4KJI - chains B and D of the 4 polymer chains in the assembly; structure by X-ray diffraction, 3.20 A resolution.

# Chain B
Molecule: RsmN, a RNA-binding protein of Regulator of Secondary Metabolism
Source organism: Pseudomonas aeruginosa
Reference sequence: Q02EI1 (Q02EI1_PSEAB); numbering as in UniProt (aligned over 1-71)
Sequence (79 residues; row label = number of the first residue in the row; numbers below 1 keep their minus sign (His-7 is residue -7)):
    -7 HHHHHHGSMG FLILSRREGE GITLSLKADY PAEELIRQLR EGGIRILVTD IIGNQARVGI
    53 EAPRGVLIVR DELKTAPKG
Disordered / not traced: -7 to 1, 67-71
Differences from the reference sequence: expression tag (-7 to 0)
From the paper describing this entry:
  - binding site for RsmZ-2: Leu4, Ile5, Ser7, Arg9, Arg49, Ala54, Arg56, Val58, Leu59, Ile60, Val61, Arg62, Leu65
  - binding site for RsmZ-2 (chain D): Leu6
  - mutagenesis - R62A (>1,000-fold): decreased binding to RsmZ-2 (chain D)
  - mutagenesis - R62A: unchanged stability

# Chain D
Molecule: RsmZ-2
Sequence (16 nucleotides; each row starts with the number of its first residue):
     1 CCCCGAAGGA UCGGGG

# Chain B / chain D interface
Residue-residue contacts (38; chain B residue first):
  Gly2(B) - A10(D)  phosphate contact
  Gly2(B) - U11(D)  hydrogen bond to the phosphate
  Phe3(B) - A10(D)  base contact
  Phe3(B) - U11(D)  hydrogen bond to the phosphate
  Leu4(B) - G8(D)  base contact
  Leu4(B) - G9(D)  sugar contact
  Leu4(B) - A10(D)  base contact
  Ile5(B) - A10(D)  hydrogen bond to the base
  Ile5(B) - U11(D)  sugar contact
  Ile5(B) - C12(D)  base contact
  Leu6(B) - A6(D)  base contact
  Ser7(B) - A6(D)  hydrogen bond to the base
  Ser7(B) - C12(D)  hydrogen bond to the base
  Arg9(B) - C3(D)  salt bridge to the phosphate
  Arg9(B) - C4(D)  salt bridge to the phosphate
  Leu39(B) - U11(D)  base contact
  Thr41(B) - U11(D)  base contact
  Ile44(B) - C1(D)  phosphate contact
  Gly45(B) - C1(D)  hydrogen bond to the phosphate
  Gly45(B) - C2(D)  phosphate contact
  Asn46(B) - C2(D)  hydrogen bond to the phosphate
  Asn46(B) - C3(D)  phosphate contact
  Arg49(B) - C12(D)  salt bridge to the phosphate
  Ala54(B) - G9(D)  hydrogen bond to the base
  Pro55(B) - G9(D)  hydrogen bond to the base
  Arg56(B) - G9(D)  hydrogen bond to the sugar
  Val58(B) - G9(D)  hydrogen bond to the base
  Leu59(B) - A7(D)  base contact
  Leu59(B) - G9(D)  base contact
  Ile60(B) - G8(D)  hydrogen bond to the base
  Ile60(B) - G9(D)  hydrogen bond to the base
  Val61(B) - A7(D)  base contact
  Val61(B) - G8(D)  base contact
  Arg62(B) - A6(D)  base contact
  Arg62(B) - A7(D)  salt bridge to the phosphate
  Arg62(B) - G8(D)  hydrogen bond to the base
  Leu65(B) - A7(D)  phosphate contact
  Leu65(B) - G8(D)  base contact
Interface residues without a listed pair, chain B (24 interface residues in all): Arg8, Gln47
Interface residues without a listed pair, chain D (12 interface residues in all): G5

# Overview
24 residues of chain B and 12 residues of chain D are in contact, with 14 hydrogen bonds and 4 salt bridges.
Polar pairs include Ile5(B)-A10(D), Ser7(B)-A6(D) and Ser7(B)-C12(D). The paper reports a binding site for
RsmZ-2 at Leu4(B), Ile5(B) and Ser7(B) among others; R62A of chain B reduces binding to RsmZ-2 (chain D).
Here chain B is RsmN, a RNA-binding protein of Regulator of Secondary Metabolism (Pseudomonas aeruginosa) and
chain D is RsmZ-2. Entry 4KJI (Novel re-arrangement of an RsmA/cSRa family protein to create a structurally
distinct new RNA-binding family member) was determined by X-ray diffraction.
